Entry 3GK9 (X-ray diffraction, 1.80 A resolution); this record covers chain A.

== Chain A ==
Molecule: Neuroglobin
Source organism: Mus musculus
Reference sequence: Q9ER97 (NGB_MOUSE); numbering as in UniProt (aligned over 1-151)
Amino-acid sequence (154 residues; each row starts with the number of its first residue; numbers below 1 keep their minus sign (Gly-2 is residue -2)):
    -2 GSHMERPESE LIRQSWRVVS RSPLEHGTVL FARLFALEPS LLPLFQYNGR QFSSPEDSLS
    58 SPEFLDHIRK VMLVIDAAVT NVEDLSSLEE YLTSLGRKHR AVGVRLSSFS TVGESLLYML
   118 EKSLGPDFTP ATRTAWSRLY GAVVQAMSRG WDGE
Unresolved in the structure: -2 to 2, 151
Differences from the reference sequence: expression tag (-2 to 0); engineered mutation Ser55 (Cys in Q9ER97), Ser120 (Cys in Q9ER97)
Metal / ion sites: heme Fe: His64, His96
Residues lining bound ligands:
  - heme (HEM): Phe28, Leu31, Leu38, Leu41, Phe42, Tyr44, Glu60, His64, Lys67, Val68, Val71, Ile72, Tyr88, Leu92, Lys95, His96, Val99, Val101, Phe106, Val109
  - xenon (XE), molecule 1: Leu27, Val68, Ile72, Val109, Leu113, Tyr137
  - xenon (XE), molecule 2: Phe28, Ala29, Phe32, Pro52, Ser55, Leu56, Phe61
  - xenon (XE), molecule 3: Ile72, Leu113, Trp133, Leu136, Tyr137, Val140
What the authors report for this chain:
  - binding site for xenon: Leu27, Phe28, Phe32, Pro52, Leu56, Phe61, Lys67, Val68, Ile72, Val109, Leu113, Tyr137, Val140

== Summary ==
Chain A binds 3 copies of xenon and heme. His64 and His96 form the heme Fe site. From the paper: a binding
site for xenon at Leu27, Phe28 and Phe32 among others.
Chain A is Neuroglobin (Mus musculus); the structure, Crystal structure of murine Ngb under Xe pressure, was
determined by X-ray diffraction (same publication as 3GKT and 3GLN).
